PDB entry 3GUT | X-ray diffraction, 3.59 A resolution | chains A and X of the 6 polymer chains in the assembly

# Chain A
Name: Transcription factor p65
Source organism: Homo sapiens
UniProt: Q04206 (TF65_HUMAN); residues 20-291 here = UniProt positions 20-291
Amino-acid sequence (273 residues; each row starts with the number of its first residue):
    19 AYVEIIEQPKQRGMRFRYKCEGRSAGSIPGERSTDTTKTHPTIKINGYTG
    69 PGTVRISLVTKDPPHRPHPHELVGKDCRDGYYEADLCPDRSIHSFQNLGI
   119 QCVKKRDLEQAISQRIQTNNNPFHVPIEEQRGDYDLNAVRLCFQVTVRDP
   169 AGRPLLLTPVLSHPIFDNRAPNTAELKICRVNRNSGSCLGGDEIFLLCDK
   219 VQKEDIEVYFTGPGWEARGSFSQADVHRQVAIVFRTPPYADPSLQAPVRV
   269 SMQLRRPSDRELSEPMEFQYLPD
Construct notes: expression tag (19)
Swiss-Prot annotation at these positions:
  - modified residue: Cys38 (Cysteine persulfide), Ser75 (Microbial infection: Phosphoserine), Lys122 (N6-acetyllysine), Lys123 (N6-acetyllysine), Lys218 (N6-acetyllysine), Lys221 (N6-acetyllysine), Thr254 (Phosphothreonine), Ser276 (Phosphoserine), Ser281 (Phosphoserine)
  - cross-link (Glycyl lysine isopeptide (Lys-Gly)): Lys37 (interchain with G-Cter in SUMO3), Lys122 (interchain with G-Cter in SUMO3), Lys123 (interchain with G-Cter in SUMO3)
From the paper describing this entry:
  - binding site for HIV-LTR Core Reverse Strand: Arg33, Arg35

# Chain X
Molecule: HIV-LTR Core Forward Strand
Source organism: Human immunodeficiency virus
Sequence (26 nucleotides; row label = number of the first residue in the row):
     1 AGGGACTTTCCGCTGGGGACTTTCCA

# How chain A and chain X interact
Contacting residue pairs (14):
  Tyr36(A) with DT7(X), sugar contact; DT8(X), hydrogen bond to the phosphate; DT9(X), phosphate contact
  Cys38(A) with DT9(X), hydrogen bond to the phosphate
  Glu39(A) with DT9(X), base contact; DC10(X), hydrogen bond to the base
  Lys122(A) with DT8(X), phosphate contact; DT9(X), salt bridge to the phosphate
  Lys123(A) with DT8(X), hydrogen bond to the phosphate
  Asn155(A) with DT7(X), phosphate contact
  Arg187(A) with DT7(X), phosphate contact; DT8(X), base contact
  Gln220(A) with DC6(X), phosphate contact
  Arg246(A) with DG4(X), salt bridge to the phosphate
Other interface residues (no listed pair), chain A (14 interface residues in all): Val121, Ala188, Pro189, Lys218, Gln247
Other interface residues (no listed pair), chain X (7 interface residues in all): DA5

# In short
The interface between chain A and chain X involves 14 residues on one side and 7 on the other; the contacts
include 4 hydrogen bonds and 2 salt bridges. Polar pairs include Glu39(A)-DC10(X), Tyr36(A)-DT8(X) and
Cys38(A)-DT9(X). The paper reports a binding site for HIV-LTR Core Reverse Strand at Arg33(A) and Arg35(A).
Chain A is Transcription factor p65 (Homo sapiens) and chain X is HIV-LTR Core Forward Strand (Human
immunodeficiency virus); the structure, Crystal structure of a higher-order complex of p50:RelA bound to the
HIV-1 LTR, was determined by X-ray diffraction.
